Entry 6KEZ (X-ray diffraction, 3.50 A resolution); this record covers chains K and P of the 8 polymer chains in the assembly.

# Chain K
Molecule: Phosphoribulokinase
From: Arabidopsis thaliana
Notes: EC 2.7.1.19
UniProtKB: P25697 (KPPR_ARATH); residues 3-351 here correspond to UniProt positions 47-395 (UniProt number = residue number + 44)
Sequence (352 residues; each row starts with the number of its first residue; numbering starts at 0):
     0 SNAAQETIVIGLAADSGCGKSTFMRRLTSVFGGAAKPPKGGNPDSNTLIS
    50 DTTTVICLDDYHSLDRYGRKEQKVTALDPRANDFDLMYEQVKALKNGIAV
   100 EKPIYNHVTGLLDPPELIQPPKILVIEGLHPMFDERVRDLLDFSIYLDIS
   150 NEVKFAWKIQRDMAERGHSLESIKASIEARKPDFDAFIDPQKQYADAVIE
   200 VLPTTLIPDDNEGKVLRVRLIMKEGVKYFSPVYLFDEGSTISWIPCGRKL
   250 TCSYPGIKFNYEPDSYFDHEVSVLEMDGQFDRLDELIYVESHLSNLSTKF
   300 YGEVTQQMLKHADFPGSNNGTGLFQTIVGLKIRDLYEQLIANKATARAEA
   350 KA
Disordered / not traced: 0-4, 347-351
Sequence notes: expression tag (0-2)
Disulfides: Cys17-Cys56
From the paper describing this entry:
  - mutagenesis - C17S: unchanged binding to Calvin cycle protein CP12-2 (chain P)
  - mutagenesis - D58A, Y104F, H106A: abolished catalytic activity
  - mutagenesis - S15A, K19A, S20A, R65A, W156A: decreased catalytic activity
  - mutagenesis - K19A, W156A: decreased binding to ATP
  - mutagenesis - S15A, S20A: unchanged binding to ATP
  - mutagenesis - D58A, R65A, Y104F, H106A: decreased binding to Ru5P
  - catalytic residues: Asp58, His106

# Chain P
Molecule: Calvin cycle protein CP12-2
From: Arabidopsis thaliana
UniProtKB: Q9LZP9 (CP122_ARATH); residues 2-78 here correspond to UniProt positions 55-131 (UniProt number = residue number + 53)
Sequence (80 residues; row label = number of the first residue in the row; numbers below 1 keep their minus sign (Ser-1 is residue -1)):
    -1 SNAAPEGGISDVVEKSIKEAQETCAGDPVSGECVAAWDEVEELSAAASHA
    49 RDKKKADGSDPLEEYCKDNPETNECRTYDN
Disordered / not traced: -1 to 6
Sequence notes: expression tag (-1 to 1)
Disulfides: Cys22-Cys31, Cys64-Cys73

# Interface between chain K and chain P
Pairs across the interface - 28 pairs, chain K then chain P:
  Lys19(K) with Asp50(P), salt bridge
  Arg65(K) with Glu40(P), salt bridge; Leu41(P)
  Arg68(K) with Asp36(P), salt bridge; Glu40(P), salt bridge
  Lys69(K) with Glu37(P)
  Lys72(K) with Gly29(P); Val32(P)
  Thr74(K) with Val32(P); Asp36(P)
  Ala75(K) with Asp36(P), hydrogen bond (backbone-side chain)
  Tyr104(K) with Glu40(P), hydrogen bond
  His106(K) with Glu40(P)
  Lys157(K) with Glu39(P), salt bridge
  Arg160(K) with Arg49(P), hydrogen bond (backbone-side chain)
  Glu164(K) with Arg49(P), salt bridge
  Arg165(K) with Glu12(P), salt bridge
  Gly166(K) with Ile15(P)
  His167(K) with Ile15(P); Val38(P); Ser42(P)
  Ser171(K) with Ile15(P); Trp35(P)
  Ala174(K) with Trp35(P), hydrophobic
  Ser175(K) with Glu39(P), hydrogen bond
  Ala178(K) with Val32(P); Trp35(P)
  Arg179(K) with Glu39(P)
Interface residues without a listed pair, chain K (25 interface residues in all): Ser15, Gln71, Val107, Asp161, Ala163
Interface residues without a listed pair, chain P (22 interface residues in all): Asp9, Val11, Ala33, Ala43, Ala44, Ala45, Ser46, His47
From the paper, about this interface:
  - interface residues, chain K: Arg68(K), Arg160(K)
  - hot spots on chain K (mutagenesis) - R65A, R68A: abolished binding to Calvin cycle protein CP12-2 (chain P)
  - interface residues, chain P: Asp36(P)

# Summary
25 residues of chain K face 22 of chain P across their interface, with 4 hydrogen bonds and 7 salt bridges.
Polar pairs include Lys19(K)-Asp50(P), Arg65(K)-Glu40(P) and Arg68(K)-Asp36(P). The paper reports catalytic
residues Asp58(K) and His106(K); S15A, K19A and S20A of chain K, among others, reduce catalytic activity; 10
substitutions were tested in all.
Here chain K is Phosphoribulokinase and chain P is Calvin cycle protein CP12-2, both from Arabidopsis
thaliana. Entry 6KEZ (Crystal structure of GAPDH/CP12/PRK complex from Arabidopsis thaliana) was determined by
X-ray diffraction together with 6KEV, 6KEW and 6KEX from the same study.
